1NY3 - chain A; structure by X-ray diffraction, 3.00 A resolution.

== Chain A ==
Name: MAP kinase-activated protein kinase 2
From: Homo sapiens
Notes: EC 2.7.1.-
Reference sequence: P49137 (MAPK2_HUMAN); numbering as in UniProt (aligned over 1-400)
Chain sequence (400 residues; each row starts with the number of its first residue):
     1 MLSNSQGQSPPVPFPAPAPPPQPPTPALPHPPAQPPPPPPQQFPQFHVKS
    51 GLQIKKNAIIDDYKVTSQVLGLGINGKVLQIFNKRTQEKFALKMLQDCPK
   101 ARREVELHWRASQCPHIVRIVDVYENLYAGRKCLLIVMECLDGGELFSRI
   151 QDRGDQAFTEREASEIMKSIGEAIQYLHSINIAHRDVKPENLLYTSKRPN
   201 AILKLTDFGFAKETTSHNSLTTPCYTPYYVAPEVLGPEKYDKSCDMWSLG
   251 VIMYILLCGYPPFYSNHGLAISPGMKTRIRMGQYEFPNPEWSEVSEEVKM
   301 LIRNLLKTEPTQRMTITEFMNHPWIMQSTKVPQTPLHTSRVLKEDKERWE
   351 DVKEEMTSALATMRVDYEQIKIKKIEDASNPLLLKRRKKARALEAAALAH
Unresolved in the structure: 1-45, 153-158, 218-226, 266-273, 346-400
Curated features (UniProtKB/Swiss-Prot):
  - region: S328 to R364 (Autoinhibitory helix), D366 to A390 (p38 MAPK-binding site)
  - motif: M356 to V365 (Nuclear export signal (NES)), K371 to K374 (Bipartite nuclear localization signal 1), K385 to K389 (Bipartite nuclear localization signal 2)
  - active site: D186 (Proton acceptor)
  - binding site (ATP): L70 to V78, K93
  - binding site (staurosporine): E139 to L141
  - modified residue: S9 (Phosphoserine), T25 (Phosphothreonine), T222 (Phosphothreonine), S272 (Phosphoserine), S328 (Phosphoserine), T334 (Phosphothreonine)
  - cross-link: K353 (Glycyl lysine isopeptide (Lys-Gly) (interchain with G-Cter in SUMO))
  - mutagenesis: K93 (K93R: Kinase defective mutant, abolishes activity), D207 (D207A: Kinase defective mutant, abolishes activity), T222 (T222A: Strong decrease in kinase activity; T222D: Mimicks phosphorylation state, leading to slight increase of basal kinase activity ...), S272 (S272A: Strong decrease in kinase activity; S272D: Mimicks phosphorylation state, leading to slight increase of basal kinase activity), T334 (T334A: Slight decrease in kinase activity; T334D/E: Mimicks phosphorylation state, leading to elevated basal kinase activity ...), K353 (K353R: Induces decreased sumoylation and increase in protein kinase activity)
Residues lining bound ligands: ADP (adenosine-5'-diphosphate): L70, G71, L72, G73, I74, N75, V78, A91, K93, V118, M138, E139, C140, L141, E145, N191, L193, T206, D207
From the paper describing this entry:
  - catalytic residues: D186 (proposed by the authors, not directly observed)
  - catalytic residues: R185
  - binding site for ADP: G71 to G76, K93, E139, L141, N191, D207
  - conformationally variable residues (loop rearrangement): T86
  - post-translational modification sites: T222, S272, T334, T338 (citing earlier work)

== Overview ==
Ligands of chain A: ADP. UniProt lists active-site residue D186, 10 ATP-binding residues, 3
staurosporine-binding residues and 6 mutagenesis sites. The paper reports catalytic residues D186 and R185; a
binding site for ADP at G71, K93 and E139 among others.
Chain A is MAP kinase-activated protein kinase 2 (Homo sapiens); the structure, Crystal structure of ADP bound
to MAP KAP kinase 2, was determined by X-ray diffraction together with 1NXK from the same study.
